8XCG - chains K and Y of the 15 polymer chains in the assembly; structure by electron microscopy, 3.46 A resolution.

== Chain K (and Y) ==
Name: Tail tip protein M
Organism: Escherichia phage Lambda
Notes: chain Y of this document is another copy of the same molecule, construct and numbering; everything in this record applies to it too
UniProt: P03737 (TIPM_LAMBD); residues 1-109 here = UniProt positions 1-109
Sequence (109 residues; numbered 1 to 109; the number before each row is that of its first residue):
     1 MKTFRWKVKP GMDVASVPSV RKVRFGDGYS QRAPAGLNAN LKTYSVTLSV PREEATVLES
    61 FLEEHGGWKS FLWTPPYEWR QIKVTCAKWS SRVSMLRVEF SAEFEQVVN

== How chain K and chain Y interact ==
Pairs across the interface (41):
  Gly-36(K) / Asp-27(Y)
  Leu-37(K) / Asp-27(Y)
  Asn-38(K) / Asp-27(Y)  hydrogen bond (side chain-backbone)
  Arg-52(K) / Pro-76(Y)
  Thr-56(K) / Tyr-77(Y)
  Thr-56(K) / Glu-78(Y)  hydrogen bond
  Glu-59(K) / Lys-42(Y)
  Glu-59(K) / Tyr-77(Y)  hydrogen bond
  Glu-59(K) / Glu-78(Y)
  Glu-63(K) / Asn-40(Y)
  Glu-63(K) / Lys-42(Y)  salt bridge
  Gly-66(K) / Pro-18(Y)
  Gly-66(K) / Val-20(Y)
  Gly-67(K) / Val-20(Y)
  Trp-68(K) / Val-20(Y)
  Trp-68(K) / Arg-32(Y)
  Trp-68(K) / Pro-34(Y)
  Ala-87(K) / Pro-18(Y)
  Lys-88(K) / Ser-16(Y)
  Lys-88(K) / Val-17(Y)  hydrogen bond (backbone-backbone)
  Trp-89(K) / Ser-16(Y)  hydrogen bond
  Trp-89(K) / Pro-18(Y)  hydrophobic
  Ser-90(K) / Asp-13(Y)
  Ser-90(K) / Val-14(Y)
  Ser-91(K) / Asp-13(Y)
  Ser-91(K) / Val-14(Y)  hydrogen bond (backbone-backbone)
  Ser-91(K) / Tyr-77(Y)  hydrogen bond
  Arg-92(K) / Pro-10(Y)  hydrogen bond (side chain-backbone)
  Arg-92(K) / Gly-11(Y)
  Arg-92(K) / Met-12(Y)
  Arg-92(K) / Asp-13(Y)
  Val-93(K) / Gly-11(Y)
  Val-93(K) / Met-12(Y)  hydrogen bond (backbone-backbone)
  Val-93(K) / Tyr-77(Y)  hydrophobic
  Met-95(K) / Lys-9(Y)
  Met-95(K) / Pro-10(Y)
  Met-95(K) / Gly-11(Y)
  Phe-100(K) / Tyr-77(Y)
  Val-108(K) / Tyr-29(Y)  hydrophobic
  Asn-109(K) / Tyr-29(Y)
  Asn-109(K) / Ser-30(Y)  hydrogen bond (side chain-backbone)
Also at the interface, not in a pair above, chain K (26 interface residues in all): Ala-35, Ala-55, Thr-85, Ser-94, Val-107
Also at the interface, not in a pair above, chain Y (26 interface residues in all): Ala-15, Ser-19, Gly-28, Ala-33, Trp-79, Arg-80

== Summary ==
Chain K and chain Y each contribute 26 residues to their interface; the contacts include 10 hydrogen bonds and
1 salt bridge. Polar pairs include Glu-63(K)/Lys-42(Y), Asn-38(K)/Asp-27(Y) and Thr-56(K)/Glu-78(Y).
Chain K and chain Y are both Tail tip protein M (Escherichia phage Lambda); the structure, Tail tip complex of
bacteriophage lambda in the open state, was determined by electron microscopy, deposited together with 8XCI,
8XCJ and 8XCK.
